PDB entry 2HWD | X-ray diffraction, 3.80 A resolution | chains 2 and 3 of the 4 polymer chains in the assembly

[Chain 2]
Molecule: Human rhinovirus 1A coat protein (subunit VP2)
Organism: Human rhinovirus 1A
UniProtKB: P23008 (POLG_HRV1A); residues 1-263 here correspond to UniProt positions 45-307 (UniProt number = residue number + 44)
Amino-acid sequence (263 residues; numbered 1 to 263; the number before each row is that of its first residue):
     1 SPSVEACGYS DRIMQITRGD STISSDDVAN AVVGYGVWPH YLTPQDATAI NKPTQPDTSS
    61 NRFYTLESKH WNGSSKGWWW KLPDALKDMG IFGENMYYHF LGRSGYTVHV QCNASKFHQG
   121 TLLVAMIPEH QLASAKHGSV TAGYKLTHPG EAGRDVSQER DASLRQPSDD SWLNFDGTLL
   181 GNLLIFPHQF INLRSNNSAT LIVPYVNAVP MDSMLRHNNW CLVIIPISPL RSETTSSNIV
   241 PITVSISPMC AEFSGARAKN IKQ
Disordered / not traced: 1-10

[Chain 3]
Molecule: Human rhinovirus 1A coat protein (subunit VP3)
Organism: Human rhinovirus 1A
UniProtKB: P23008 (POLG_HRV1A); residues 1-238 here correspond to UniProt positions 308-545 (UniProt number = residue number + 307)
Amino-acid sequence (238 residues; each row starts with the number of its first residue):
     1 GLPVYITPGS GQFMTTDDMQ SPCALPWYHP TKEISIPGEV KNLIEMCQVD TLIPVNNVGN
    61 NVGNVSMYTV QLGNQTGMAQ KVFSIKVDIT STPLATTLIG EIASYYTHWT GSLRFSFMFC
   121 GTANTTLKLL LAYTPPGIDE PTTRKDAMLG THVVWDVGLQ STISLVVPWV SASHFRLTAD
   181 NKYSMAGYIT CWYQTNLVVP PSTPQTADML CFVSACKDFC LRMARDTDLH IQSGPIEQ

[How chain 2 and chain 3 interact]
Contacting residue pairs (63; chain 2 residue first):
  Y35(2) - P37(3)
  Y35(2) - G38(3)
  V37(2) - P37(3)  hydrophobic
  Q45(2) - K32(3)  hydrogen bond (backbone-side chain)
  D46(2) - K32(3)  salt bridge
  D46(2) - I34(3)
  D46(2) - S35(3)  hydrogen bond (side chain-backbone)
  K116(2) - T122(3)
  K116(2) - A123(3)
  K116(2) - N124(3)  hydrogen bond (backbone-side chain)
  F117(2) - T122(3)
  F117(2) - N124(3)
  F117(2) - P201(3)
  F117(2) - S202(3)
  F117(2) - T203(3)
  H118(2) - T122(3)
  Q119(2) - C120(3)
  Q119(2) - G121(3)
  Q119(2) - T122(3)  hydrogen bond
  Q119(2) - T206(3)  hydrogen bond (side chain-backbone)
  Q119(2) - A207(3)
  T121(2) - C120(3)
  S139(2) - Q238(3)
  W172(2) - G63(3)  hydrogen bond (side chain-backbone)
  W172(2) - N64(3)
  L179(2) - Y68(3)
  L179(2) - T96(3)
  L180(2) - Y68(3)  hydrogen bond (backbone-side chain)
  G181(2) - T51(3)
  G181(2) - L52(3)  hydrogen bond (backbone-backbone)
  N182(2) - T51(3)
  N182(2) - T96(3)  hydrogen bond (side chain-backbone)
  N182(2) - T97(3)
  N182(2) - L98(3)  hydrogen bond (side chain-backbone)
  L184(2) - V49(3)
  L184(2) - D50(3)
  L184(2) - L52(3)  hydrophobic
  L184(2) - F212(3)  hydrophobic
  I185(2) - L98(3)  hydrophobic
  F190(2) - M118(3)  hydrophobic
  N192(2) - M118(3)
  N192(2) - F119(3)
  N192(2) - C120(3)
  R194(2) - F119(3)
  R194(2) - T122(3)  hydrogen bond (side chain-backbone)
  R194(2) - A123(3)
  R194(2) - G158(3)  hydrogen bond (side chain-backbone)
  P204(2) - P37(3)  hydrophobic
  Y205(2) - P37(3)
  V206(2) - P37(3)  hydrophobic
  N207(2) - I34(3)
  A208(2) - I34(3)
  V209(2) - I34(3)
  P210(2) - I34(3)
  I227(2) - T69(3)
  I227(2) - L210(3)  hydrophobic
  S228(2) - C120(3)
  S228(2) - D208(3)  hydrogen bond
  R231(2) - P204(3)
  R231(2) - T206(3)
  E233(2) - S202(3)
  E233(2) - T203(3)
  E233(2) - P204(3)
Also at the interface, not in a pair above, chain 2 (34 interface residues in all): G120, S171, S232
Also at the interface, not in a pair above, chain 3 (44 interface residues in all): I36, M46, V65, M67, T125, V157, L159, Q160, S161, P200

[Overview]
34 residues of chain 2 face 44 of chain 3 across their interface; the contacts include 13 hydrogen bonds and 1
salt bridge. Polar contacts include D46(2)-K32(3), Q45(2)-K32(3) and D46(2)-S35(3).
Chain 2 is Human rhinovirus 1A coat protein (subunit VP2) and chain 3 is Human rhinovirus 1A coat protein
(subunit VP3), both from Human rhinovirus 1A; the structure, A comparison of the anti-rhinoviral drug binding
pocket in HRV14 and HRV1A, was determined by X-ray diffraction together with 2HWB, 2HWC, 2HWE and 2HWF from
the same study.
